7JQQ - chains B and C of the 12 polymer chains in the assembly; structure by electron microscopy, 4.10 A resolution (low resolution: residue-level contacts below are approximate; hydrogen-bond / salt-bridge calls are withheld).

Chain B (and C):
Protein: DNA packaging protein
Organism: Bacillus phage phi29
Notes: EC 3.6.4.-; chain C of this document is another copy of the same molecule, construct and numbering; everything in this record applies to it too
UniProt: P11014 (PKG16_BPPH2); numbering as in UniProt (aligned over 1-332)
Amino-acid sequence (332 residues; numbered 1 to 332; the number before each row is that of its first residue):
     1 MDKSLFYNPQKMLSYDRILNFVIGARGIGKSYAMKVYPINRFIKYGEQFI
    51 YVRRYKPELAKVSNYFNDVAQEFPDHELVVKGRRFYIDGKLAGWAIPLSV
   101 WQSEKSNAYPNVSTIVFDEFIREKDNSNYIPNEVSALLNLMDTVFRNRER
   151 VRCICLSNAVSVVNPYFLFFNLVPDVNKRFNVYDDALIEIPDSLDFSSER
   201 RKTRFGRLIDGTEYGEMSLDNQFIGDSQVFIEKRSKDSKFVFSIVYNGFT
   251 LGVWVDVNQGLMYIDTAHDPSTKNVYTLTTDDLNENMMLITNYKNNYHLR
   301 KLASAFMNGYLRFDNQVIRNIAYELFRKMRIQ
Not modelled in the structure: 1-3, 331-332
Bound ions: Mg2+: Ser31, Asp118 (together with ATP-gamma-S)
Ligand contacts: ATP-gamma-S (AGS; phosphothiophosphoric acid-adenylate ester): Phe6, Gly24, Ala25, Arg26, Gly27, Ile28, Gly29, Lys30, Ser31, Tyr32, Ala33, Val36, Glu72, Asp118, Leu156, Asn158
UniProt features mapped onto this chain:
  - binding site (ATP): Gly24 to Ser31
  - mutagenesis: Asp118 (D118E: Complete loss of DNA packaging activity), Glu119 (E119D: Complete loss of DNA packaging activity), Arg122 (R122A: Complete loss of DNA packaging. No effect on ATPase activity), Lys124 (K124A: 2.5 fold reduced DNA packaging. No effect on ATPase activity), Arg146 (R146A/K: Complete loss of DNA packaging), Arg327 (R327Q: Decreased packaging), Lys328 (K328N: Complete loss of packaging), Arg330 (R330Q: Decreased packaging)
From the paper describing this entry:
  - binding site for the 60-nt DNA strand: Lys56
  - binding site for ATP-gamma-S: Lys105, Arg146
  - catalytic residues: Lys105, Asn158, Gln222 (proposed by the authors, not directly observed)

Interface between chain B and chain C:
Contacting residue pairs (46; chain B residue first):
  Arg26(B) with Lys105(C); Asp142(C); Arg146(C)
  Gly27(B) with Arg146(C)
  Arg53(B) with Ser103(C)
  Lys61(B) with Ser106(C)
  Asn64(B) with Ser106(C); Asn107(C); Ala108(C)
  Asp68(B) with Ala108(C)
  Arg122(B) with Gln102(C)
  Glu123(B) with Gln102(C)
  Lys124(B) with Pro131(C); Asn132(C)
  Asn158(B) with Lys105(C)
  Thr203(B) with Phe145(C)
  Gly206(B) with Arg148(C)
  Arg207(B) with Asp16(C); Arg17(C); Ile18(C); Arg148(C)
  Leu208(B) with Asp184(C); Asp185(C)
  Ile209(B) with Ile18(C); Leu19(C); Asp185(C)
  Asp210(B) with Phe145(C)
  Thr212(B) with Asp184(C); Asp185(C)
  Ser218(B) with Leu138(C)
  Leu219(B) with Leu138(C)
  Gln222(B) with Leu138(C); Asn139(C); Asp142(C)
  Ile231(B) with Leu283(C)
  Glu232(B) with Leu283(C); Glu285(C)
  Phe306(B) with Leu283(C)
  Met307(B) with Met287(C); Leu289(C)
  Asn308(B) with Met288(C)
  Arg312(B) with Glu285(C)
  Tyr323(B) with Thr280(C); Asp281(C)
  Arg330(B) with Thr280(C); Thr291(C)
Interface residues without a listed pair, chain B (36 interface residues in all): Tyr32, Ala60, Ser63, Ile121, Asp125, Lys202, Glu216, Gly309
Interface residues without a listed pair, chain C (36 interface residues in all): Arg84, Trp101, Glu104, Tyr109, Pro110, Ser135, Met141, Phe169

Summary:
The chain B/chain C interface involves 36 residues from each chain. Ligands of chain B: ATP-gamma-S. The Mg2+
site is built by Ser31(B) and Asp118(B). From UniProt: 8 ATP-binding residues and 8 mutagenesis sites on chain
B. The paper reports catalytic residues Lys105(B), Asn158(B) and Gln222(B); a binding site for ATP-gamma-S at
Lys105(B) and Arg146(B).
Both chains are DNA packaging protein (Bacillus phage phi29). Entry 7JQQ (The bacteriophage Phi-29 viral
genome packaging motor assembly) was determined by electron microscopy.
